2GZS - chain A; structure by X-ray diffraction, 1.40 A resolution.

[Chain A]
Molecule: IroE protein
Organism: Escherichia coli
Reference sequence: Q6KD95 (Q6KD95_ECOLI); residue numbers follow UniProt; this construct covers 41-318
Amino-acid sequence (278 residues; numbered 41 to 318; the number before each row is that of its first residue):
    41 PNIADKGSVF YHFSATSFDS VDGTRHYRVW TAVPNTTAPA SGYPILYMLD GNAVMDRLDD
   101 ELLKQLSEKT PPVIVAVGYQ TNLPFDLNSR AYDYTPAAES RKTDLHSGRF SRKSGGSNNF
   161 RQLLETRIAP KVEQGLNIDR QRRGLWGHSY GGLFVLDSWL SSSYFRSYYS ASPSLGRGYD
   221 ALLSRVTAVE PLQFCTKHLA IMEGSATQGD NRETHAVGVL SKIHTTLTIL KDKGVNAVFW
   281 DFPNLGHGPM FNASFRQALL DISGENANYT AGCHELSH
Not modelled in the structure: 147-151, 247-257, 306-318
Covalently attached groups: diisopropyl phosphonate (DFP) linked to Ser189
Modified / non-standard residues: Mse88, Mse95, Mse242, Mse290 (selenomethionine; parent Met)
Differences from the reference sequence: modified residue (88, 95, 242, 290)
Ligand contacts: diisopropyl phosphonate (DFP): Arg130, His188, Tyr190, Leu215, Gly216, His287

[In short]
Diisopropyl phosphonate is covalently linked to Ser189.
Chain A is IroE protein (Escherichia coli); the structure, Enterobactin Hydolase IroE Complex with DFP, was
determined by X-ray diffraction, deposited together with 2GZR.
